Entry 8E8Y (electron microscopy, 2.50 A resolution); this record covers chains 3 and 4 of the 6 polymer chains in the assembly.

Chain 3:
Molecule: Capsid protein VP3
Source organism: Human poliovirus 2 strain Sabin
UniProtKB: E7CRL4 (E7CRL4_9ENTO); residues 1-235 here correspond to UniProt positions 341-575 (UniProt number = residue number + 340)
Amino-acid sequence (235 residues; each row starts with the number of its first residue):
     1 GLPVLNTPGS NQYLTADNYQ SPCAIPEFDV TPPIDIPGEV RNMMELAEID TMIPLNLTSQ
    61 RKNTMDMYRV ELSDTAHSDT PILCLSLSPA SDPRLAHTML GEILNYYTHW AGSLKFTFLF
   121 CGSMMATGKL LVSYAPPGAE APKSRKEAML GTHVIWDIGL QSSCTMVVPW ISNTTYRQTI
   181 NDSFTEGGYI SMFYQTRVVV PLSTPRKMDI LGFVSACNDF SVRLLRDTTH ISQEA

Chain 4:
Molecule: Capsid protein VP4
Source organism: Human poliovirus 2 strain Sabin
UniProtKB: Q8B3S1 (Q8B3S1_9ENTO); residues 2-69 here = UniProt positions 2-69
Amino-acid sequence (68 residues; numbered 2 to 69; the number before each row is that of its first residue):
     2 GAQVSSQKVG AHENSNRAYG GSTINYTTIN YYRDSASNAA SKQDFAQDPS KFTEPIKDVL
    62 IKTAPMLN
Unresolved in the structure: 14-23

Chain 3 / chain 4 interface:
Contacting residue pairs - 27 pairs, chain 3 then chain 4:
  N18(3) - A40(4)
  N18(3) - A41(4)  hydrogen bond (side chain-backbone)
  Q20(3) - I30(4)  hydrogen bond (side chain-backbone)
  Q20(3) - N31(4)
  Q20(3) - Y32(4)  hydrogen bond (side chain-backbone)
  Q20(3) - Y33(4)
  Q20(3) - S38(4)
  S21(3) - Y33(4)
  S21(3) - S38(4)  hydrogen bond (backbone-side chain)
  P22(3) - Y33(4)
  C23(3) - D35(4)  hydrogen bond
  C23(3) - S38(4)
  E27(3) - R34(4)  salt bridge
  G38(3) - F53(4)
  E39(3) - K52(4)  hydrogen bond (backbone-side chain)
  E39(3) - F53(4)
  V40(3) - F53(4)  hydrophobic
  R41(3) - D45(4)  salt bridge
  R41(3) - A47(4)
  E45(3) - Q48(4)
  E45(3) - D49(4)  hydrogen bond (side chain-backbone)
  E45(3) - P50(4)
  E48(3) - T54(4)
  I49(3) - F53(4)  hydrophobic
  Q161(3) - P66(4)
  Q161(3) - M67(4)
  Q161(3) - L68(4)  hydrogen bond (side chain-backbone)
Other interface residues (no listed pair), chain 3 (16 interface residues in all): Y19, L160
Other interface residues (no listed pair), chain 4 (23 interface residues in all): A37, N39, K43

Overview:
Chain 3 and chain 4 form an interface of 16 and 23 residues respectively, with 8 hydrogen bonds and 2 salt
bridges. Polar contacts include E27(3)-R34(4), R41(3)-D45(4) and N18(3)-A41(4).
Chain 3 is Capsid protein VP3 and chain 4 is Capsid protein VP4, both from Human poliovirus 2 strain Sabin;
the structure, 9H2 Fab-Sabin poliovirus 2 complex, was determined by electron microscopy together with 8E8L,
8E8R, 8E8S, 8E8X and 8E8Z from the same study.
